Entry 7COW (X-ray diffraction, 2.86 A resolution); this record covers chains I and O of the 20 polymer chains in the assembly.

== Chain I ==
Molecule: 353-nt DNA strand
Source organism: other sequences
Sequence (353 nucleotides; each row starts with the number of its first residue):
     1 CGCTGCGAAAAAAAAAACGCATCCCGGTGCCGAGGCCGCTCAATTGGTCG
    51 TAGACAGCTCTAGCACCGCTTAAACGCACGTACGCGCTGTCTACCGCGTT
   101 TTAACCGCCACTAGAAGCGCTTACTAGTCTCCAGGCACGTGTGAGACCGG
   151 CACATGAAAAAAAAAATGCATGCTCGAGTATGAAAAAAAAAATCGCATCC
   201 CGGTGCCGAGGCCGCTCAATTGGTCGTAGACAGCTCTAGCACCGCTTAAA
   251 CGCACGTACGCGCTGTCTACCGCGTTTTAACCGCCACTAGAAGCGCTTAC
   301 TAGTCTCCAGGCACGTGTGAGACCGGCACATGAAAAAAAAAACGCAGCGG
   351 TAC

== Chain O ==
Protein: Histone H3.1
Source organism: Homo sapiens
UniProt: P68431 (H31_HUMAN); residues 0-135 here correspond to UniProt positions 1-136 (UniProt number = residue number + 1)
Chain sequence (138 residues; row label = number of the first residue in the row; numbers below 1 keep their minus sign (Ser-2 is residue -2)):
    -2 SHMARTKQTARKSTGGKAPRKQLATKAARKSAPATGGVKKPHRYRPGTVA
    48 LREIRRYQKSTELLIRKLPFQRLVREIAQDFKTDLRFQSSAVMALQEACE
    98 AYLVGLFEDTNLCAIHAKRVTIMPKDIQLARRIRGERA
Not modelled in the structure: -2 to 36
Differences from the reference sequence: expression tag (-2 to -1)
UniProt features mapped onto this chain:
  - modified residue: Arg2 (Asymmetric dimethylarginine), Thr3 (Phosphothreonine), Lys4 (Allysine), Gln5 (5-glutamyl dopamine), Thr6 (Phosphothreonine), Arg8 (Citrulline), Lys9 (N6,N6,N6-trimethyllysine), Ser10 (ADP-ribosylserine), Thr11 (Phosphothreonine), Lys14 (N6-(2-hydroxyisobutyryl)lysine), Arg17 (Asymmetric dimethylarginine), Lys18 (N6-(2-hydroxyisobutyryl)lysine), Lys23 (N6-(2-hydroxyisobutyryl)lysine), Arg26 (Citrulline), Lys27 (N6,N6,N6-trimethyllysine), Ser28 (ADP-ribosylserine), Lys36 (N6,N6,N6-trimethyllysine), Lys37 (N6-methyllysine), Tyr41 (Phosphotyrosine), Lys56 (N6,N6,N6-trimethyllysine) and 8 more in UniProt
  - lipidation: Lys18 (N6-decanoyllysine)

== How chain I and chain O interact ==
Pairs across the interface (26):
  DC20(I) - His39(O)  phosphate contact
  DC20(I) - Tyr41(O)  sugar contact
  DA21(I) - Tyr41(O)  sugar contact
  DA21(I) - Arg49(O)  phosphate contact
  DT22(I) - Arg49(O)  salt bridge to the phosphate
  DC23(I) - Lys56(O)  salt bridge to the phosphate
  DC95(I) - Pro43(O)  phosphate contact
  DC95(I) - Gly44(O)  hydrogen bond to the phosphate
  DG96(I) - Arg40(O)  sugar contact
  DG96(I) - Tyr41(O)  phosphate contact
  DG96(I) - Pro43(O)  sugar contact
  DG96(I) - Gly44(O)  hydrogen bond to the phosphate
  DG96(I) - Thr45(O)  hydrogen bond to the phosphate
  DG96(I) - Val46(O)  hydrogen bond to the phosphate
  DG96(I) - Ala47(O)  hydrogen bond to the phosphate
  DC97(I) - Arg40(O)  hydrogen bond to the sugar
  DC97(I) - Tyr41(O)  hydrogen bond to the phosphate
  DC97(I) - Val46(O)  phosphate contact
  DA104(I) - Arg63(O)  hydrogen bond to the sugar
  DA104(I) - Pro66(O)  phosphate contact
  DA104(I) - Arg69(O)  salt bridge to the phosphate
  DC105(I) - Arg63(O)  phosphate contact
  DC105(I) - Lys64(O)  hydrogen bond to the phosphate
  DC105(I) - Leu65(O)  hydrogen bond to the phosphate
  DA113(I) - Arg83(O)  sugar contact
  DG114(I) - Arg83(O)  salt bridge to the phosphate
Other interface residues (no listed pair), chain I (14 interface residues in all): DG19, DC94, DA116
Other interface residues (no listed pair), chain O (21 interface residues in all): Arg42, Glu50, Asp81, Gln85, Thr118

== In short ==
14 residues of chain I face 21 of chain O across their interface; the contacts include 10 hydrogen bonds and 4
salt bridges. Polar pairs include DC97(I)-Arg40(O), DA104(I)-Arg63(O) and DC95(I)-Gly44(O).
Here chain I is a 353-nt DNA strand (other sequences) and chain O is Histone H3.1 (Homo sapiens). Entry 7COW
(353 bp di-nucleosome harboring cohesive DNA termini with linker histone H1.0) was determined by X-ray
diffraction (same publication as 6LER, 6L9Z, 6LA2 and 6LAB).
